8Z4B - chains A and B of the 4 polymer chains in the assembly; structure by X-ray diffraction, 2.50 A resolution.

== Chain A ==
Molecule: Insulin A chain
Organism: Homo sapiens
Reference sequence: P01308 (INS_HUMAN); residues 1-21 here correspond to UniProt positions 90-110 (UniProt number = residue number + 89)
Sequence (21 residues; numbered 1 to 21; the number before each row is that of its first residue):
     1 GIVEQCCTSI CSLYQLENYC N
Disulfides: Cys6-Cys11

== Chain B ==
Molecule: Insulin B chain
Organism: Homo sapiens
Reference sequence: P01308 (INS_HUMAN); residues 1-30 here correspond to UniProt positions 25-54 (UniProt number = residue number + 24)
Sequence (30 residues; each row starts with the number of its first residue):
     1 FVNQHLCGSH LVEALYLVCG EKGFFYTDKT
Construct notes: conflict Lys22 (Arg46 in P01308), Asp28 (Pro52 in P01308)
Bound ions: Zn2+ near His10 (its only coordinating residue here)
Reported in the primary citation:
  - conformationally variable residues (side-chain flip): Phe1 to Gly8

== Interface between chain A and chain B ==
Contacting residue pairs - 29 pairs, chain A then chain B:
  Ile2(A) with Leu11(B), hydrophobic; Leu15(B), hydrophobic; Thr27(B)
  Val3(A) with Leu11(B), hydrophobic
  Glu4(A) with Thr30(B)
  Cys6(A) with His5(B); Leu6(B), hydrogen bond (backbone-backbone); Leu11(B), hydrophobic
  Cys7(A) with His5(B), hydrogen bond (backbone-side chain); Leu6(B); Cys7(B), disulfide
  Thr8(A) with His5(B), hydrogen bond (backbone-side chain)
  Ser9(A) with His5(B), hydrogen bond (backbone-side chain)
  Ile10(A) with Asn3(B); Gln4(B); His5(B)
  Leu13(A) with Val18(B), hydrophobic
  Leu16(A) with Phe1(B), hydrophobic; Val18(B), hydrophobic
  Glu17(A) with Val18(B); Lys22(B), salt bridge
  Tyr19(A) with Phe24(B); Phe25(B), hydrogen bond (backbone-backbone)
  Cys20(A) with Cys19(B), disulfide; Gly23(B)
  Asn21(A) with Lys22(B); Gly23(B), hydrogen bond (backbone-backbone); Phe24(B), hydrogen bond (side chain-backbone); Phe25(B)
Other interface residues (no listed pair), chain A (16 interface residues in all): Cys11, Asn18
Other interface residues (no listed pair), chain B (20 interface residues in all): Val2, Ala14, Tyr26, Asp28
Cross-chain cystine bridges: Cys7(A)-Cys7(B), Cys20(A)-Cys19(B)

== In short ==
16 residues of chain A and 20 residues of chain B are in contact; the contacts include 2 disulfide bonds, 7
hydrogen bonds and 1 salt bridge. Polar contacts include Glu17(A)-Lys22(B), Cys7(A)-His5(B) and
Thr8(A)-His5(B). The paper reports conformational variability at Phe1(B).
Chain A is Insulin A chain and chain B is Insulin B chain, both from Homo sapiens; the structure, Crystal
structure of LysB22-AspB28 insulin analog at ambient structure, was determined by X-ray diffraction.
